Entry 6OHG (X-ray diffraction, 2.38 A resolution); this record covers chains A and B of the 3 polymer chains in the assembly.

Chain A:
Protein: Gametocyte surface protein P230
From: Plasmodium falciparum
UniProtKB: P68874 (P230_PLAF7); residues 542-736 here = UniProt positions 542-736
Chain sequence (195 residues; each row starts with the number of its first residue):
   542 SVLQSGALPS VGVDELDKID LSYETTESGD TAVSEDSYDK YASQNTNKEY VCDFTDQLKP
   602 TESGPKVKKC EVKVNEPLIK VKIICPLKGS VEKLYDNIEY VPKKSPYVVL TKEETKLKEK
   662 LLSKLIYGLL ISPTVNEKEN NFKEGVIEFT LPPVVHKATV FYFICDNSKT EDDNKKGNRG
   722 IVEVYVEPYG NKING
Disordered / not traced: 542-560, 731-736
Sequence notes: conflict Gln585 (Asn in P68874)
Cystine bridges: Cys593-Cys611, Cys626-Cys706

Chain B:
Protein: 4F12 Light Chain
From: Mus musculus
Chain sequence (215 residues; each row starts with the number of its first residue):
     1 DILLTQSPAI LSVSPGERVS FSCRASQSIG TSIHWYQQKT QGSPRLLIKY SSESISGIPS
    61 RFSGSGAGTD FTLSINSVES EDIAVFYCQQ SYTWPIFTFG SGTKLEIKRA DAAPTVSIFP
   121 PSSEQLTSGG ASVVCFLNNF YPKDINVKWK IDGSERQNGV LNSWTDQDSK DSTYSMSSTL
   181 TLTKDEYERH NSYTCEATHK TSTSPIVKSF NRNEC
Disordered / not traced: 214-215
Cystine bridges: Cys23-Cys88, Cys135-Cys195

Chain A / chain B interface:
Residue-residue contacts - 29 pairs, chain A then chain B:
  Lys581(A) - Ala67(B)
  Tyr582(A) - Ser28(B)
  Tyr582(A) - Gly30(B)
  Tyr582(A) - Ala67(B)
  Tyr582(A) - Gly68(B)
  Ala583(A) - Ser28(B)  hydrogen bond (backbone-side chain)
  Ser584(A) - Ser28(B)
  Gln585(A) - Ile2(B)
  Gln585(A) - Gln27(B)
  Gln585(A) - Ser28(B)
  Gln585(A) - Tyr92(B)  hydrogen bond
  Asn586(A) - Gln27(B)
  Asp594(A) - Tyr92(B)
  Thr596(A) - Trp94(B)  hydrogen bond
  Asp597(A) - Ser32(B)  hydrogen bond
  Asp597(A) - Tyr50(B)  hydrogen bond
  Asp597(A) - Ser91(B)  hydrogen bond
  Gln598(A) - Ile29(B)  hydrogen bond (side chain-backbone)
  Gln598(A) - Gly30(B)
  Gln598(A) - Thr31(B)  hydrogen bond (side chain-backbone)
  Gln598(A) - Ser32(B)  hydrogen bond
  Gln598(A) - Tyr92(B)
  Lys600(A) - Tyr50(B)
  Thr602(A) - Glu53(B)  hydrogen bond
  Glu603(A) - Glu53(B)
  Ser604(A) - Glu53(B)  hydrogen bond (backbone-side chain)
  Lys607(A) - Ser52(B)
  Lys607(A) - Glu53(B)
  Lys609(A) - Thr31(B)  hydrogen bond
Interface residues without a listed pair, chain A (17 interface residues in all): Asp580
Interface residues without a listed pair, chain B (16 interface residues in all): Lys49
The authors on this interface:
  - epitope / paratope residues, chain A: Lys581(A), Tyr582(A), Ala583(A), Ser584(A), Gln585(A), Asn586(A), Asp594(A), Thr596(A), Asp597(A), Gln598(A), Lys600(A), Thr602(A), Glu603(A), Ser604(A), Lys607(A), Lys609(A)

Summary:
17 residues of chain A face 16 of chain B across their interface, with 12 hydrogen bonds. Polar contacts
include Ala583(A)-Ser28(B), Gln585(A)-Tyr92(B) and Thr596(A)-Trp94(B). From the paper: epitope/paratope
residues Lys581(A), Tyr582(A) and Ala583(A) among others.
Chain A is Gametocyte surface protein P230 (Plasmodium falciparum) and chain B is 4F12 Light Chain (Mus
musculus); the structure, Structure of Plasmodium falciparum vaccine candidate Pfs230D1M in complex with the
Fab of a transmission blocking ..., was determined by X-ray diffraction.
